6GDG - chains B and C of the 5 polymer chains in the assembly; structure by electron microscopy, 4.11 A resolution (low resolution: residue-level contacts below are approximate; hydrogen-bond / salt-bridge calls are withheld).

== Chain B ==
Name: Guanine nucleotide-binding protein G(I)/G(S)/G(T) subunit beta-1
Source organism: Homo sapiens
UniProtKB: P62873 (GBB1_HUMAN); residue numbers follow UniProt; this construct covers 2-340
Sequence (339 residues; each row starts with the number of its first residue):
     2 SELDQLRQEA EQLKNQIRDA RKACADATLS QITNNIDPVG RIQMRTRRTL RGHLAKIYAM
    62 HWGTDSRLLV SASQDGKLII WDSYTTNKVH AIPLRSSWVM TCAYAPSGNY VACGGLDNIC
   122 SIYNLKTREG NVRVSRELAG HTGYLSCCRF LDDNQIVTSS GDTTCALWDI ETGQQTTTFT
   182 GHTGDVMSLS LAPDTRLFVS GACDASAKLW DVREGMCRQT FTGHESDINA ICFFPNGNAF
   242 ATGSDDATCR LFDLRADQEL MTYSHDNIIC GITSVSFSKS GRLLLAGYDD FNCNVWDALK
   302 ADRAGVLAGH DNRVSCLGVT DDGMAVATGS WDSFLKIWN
Disordered / not traced: 2-4
Disulfides: Cys121-Cys149
Curated features (UniProtKB/Swiss-Prot):
  - modified residue: Ser2 (N-acetylserine), His266 (Phosphohistidine)
  - natural variant: Leu30 (L30F: In MRD42; uncertain significance), Arg52 (R52G: In MRD42), Gly64 (G64V: In MRD42), Asp76 (D76E: In MRD42; D76G: In MRD42), Gly77 (G77S: In MRD42), Lys78 (K78R: In MRD42), Ile80 (I80N: In MRD42; I80T: In MRD42), His91 (H91R: In MRD42; uncertain significance), Ala92 (A92T: In MRD42), Pro94 (P94S: In MRD42), Leu95 (L95P: In MRD42), Arg96 (R96L: In MRD42), 5 further natural variant entries in UniProt

== Chain C ==
Name: Guanine nucleotide-binding protein G(I)/G(S)/G(O) subunit gamma-2
Source organism: Homo sapiens
UniProtKB: P59768 (GBG2_HUMAN); residues 1-71 here = UniProt positions 1-71
Sequence (71 residues; numbered 1 to 71; the number before each row is that of its first residue):
     1 MASNNTASIA QARKLVEQLK MEANIDRIKV SKAAADLMAY CEAHAKEDPL LTPVPASENP
    61 FREKKFFSAI L
Disordered / not traced: 1-10, 55-71
Sequence notes: conflict Ser68 (Cys in P59768)
Curated features (UniProtKB/Swiss-Prot):
  - modified residue: Ala2 (N-acetylalanine)

== How chain B and chain C interact ==
Residue-residue contacts - 40 pairs, chain B then chain C:
  Leu7(B) - Ala12(C)
  Ala11(B) - Leu19(C)
  Leu14(B) - Leu19(C)
  Cys25(B) - Ile28(C)
  Cys25(B) - Lys29(C)
  Cys25(B) - Val30(C)
  Ala26(B) - Val30(C)
  Ala28(B) - Val30(C)
  Ala28(B) - Ser31(C)
  Leu30(B) - Ala34(C)
  Ile33(B) - Ala34(C)
  Ile33(B) - Met38(C)
  Thr34(B) - Met38(C)
  Ile37(B) - Met38(C)
  Val40(B) - Leu51(C)
  Ile43(B) - Leu50(C)
  Met45(B) - Leu50(C)
  Cys218(B) - Gln18(C)
  Arg219(B) - Glu22(C)
  Thr221(B) - Gln18(C)
  Phe235(B) - Leu37(C)
  Pro236(B) - Tyr40(C)
  Asn237(B) - Tyr40(C)
  Asn239(B) - Asp36(C)
  Arg256(B) - Asp26(C)
  Arg256(B) - Arg27(C)
  Arg256(B) - Ile28(C)
  Ala257(B) - Ile28(C)
  Asp258(B) - Asp26(C)
  Asp258(B) - Arg27(C)
  Ser281(B) - Tyr40(C)
  Ser281(B) - Cys41(C)
  Ser281(B) - His44(C)
  Arg283(B) - Cys41(C)
  Arg283(B) - Leu51(C)
  Leu284(B) - Leu50(C)
  Leu300(B) - Cys41(C)
  Gly324(B) - Asp48(C)
  Gly324(B) - Pro49(C)
  Gly324(B) - Leu50(C)
Other interface residues (no listed pair), chain B (37 interface residues in all): Lys15, Asp27, Thr29, Lys209, Gln220, Lys280, Gly282, Asp323, Asn340
Other interface residues (no listed pair), chain C (26 interface residues in all): Met21, Ile25, Ala33, Ala35, Ala45

== Overview ==
37 residues of chain B and 26 residues of chain C are in contact.
Here chain B is Guanine nucleotide-binding protein G(I)/G(S)/G(T) subunit beta-1 and chain C is Guanine
nucleotide-binding protein G(I)/G(S)/G(O) subunit gamma-2, both from Homo sapiens. Entry 6GDG (Cryo-EM
structure of the adenosine A2A receptor bound to a miniGs heterotrimer) was determined by electron microscopy.
